PDB entry 2IEZ | X-ray diffraction, 2.80 A resolution | chain A

Chain A:
Molecule: Ras-related protein Rab-27B
Source organism: Mus musculus
Notes: EC 3.6.5.2; fragment: soluble domain
Reference sequence: Q99P58 (RB27B_MOUSE); residues 1-218 here correspond to UniProt positions 0-217 (UniProt number = residue number - 1)
Sequence (220 residues; numbered -1 to 218; the number before each row is that of its first residue; numbers below 1 keep their minus sign (Gly-1 is residue -1)):
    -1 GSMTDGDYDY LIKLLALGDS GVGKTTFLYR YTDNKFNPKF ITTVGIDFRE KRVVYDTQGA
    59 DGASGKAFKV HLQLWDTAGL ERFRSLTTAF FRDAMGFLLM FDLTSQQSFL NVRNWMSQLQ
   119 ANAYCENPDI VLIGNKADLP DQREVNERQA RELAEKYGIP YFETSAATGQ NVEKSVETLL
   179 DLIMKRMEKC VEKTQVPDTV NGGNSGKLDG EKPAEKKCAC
Not modelled in the structure: -1 to 5, 55-61, 191-218
Disulfide bonds: Cys123-Cys188
Sequence notes: expression tag (-1 to 0); engineered mutation Leu78 (Gln77 in Q99P58)

Overview:
Chain A is Ras-related protein Rab-27B (Mus musculus); the structure, Crystal Structure of mouse Rab27b bound
to GDP in monoclinic space group, was determined by X-ray diffraction (same publication as 2IEY and 2IF0).
